Entry 2BE5 (X-ray diffraction, 2.40 A resolution); this record covers chains D and F of the 6 polymer chains in the assembly.

# Chain D
Name: DNA-directed RNA polymerase beta' chain
Source organism: Thermus thermophilus
Notes: EC 2.7.7.6
Reference sequence: Q8RQE8 (RPOC_THET8); residue numbers follow UniProt; this construct covers 1-1524
Sequence (1524 residues; numbered 1 to 1524; the number before each row is that of its first residue):
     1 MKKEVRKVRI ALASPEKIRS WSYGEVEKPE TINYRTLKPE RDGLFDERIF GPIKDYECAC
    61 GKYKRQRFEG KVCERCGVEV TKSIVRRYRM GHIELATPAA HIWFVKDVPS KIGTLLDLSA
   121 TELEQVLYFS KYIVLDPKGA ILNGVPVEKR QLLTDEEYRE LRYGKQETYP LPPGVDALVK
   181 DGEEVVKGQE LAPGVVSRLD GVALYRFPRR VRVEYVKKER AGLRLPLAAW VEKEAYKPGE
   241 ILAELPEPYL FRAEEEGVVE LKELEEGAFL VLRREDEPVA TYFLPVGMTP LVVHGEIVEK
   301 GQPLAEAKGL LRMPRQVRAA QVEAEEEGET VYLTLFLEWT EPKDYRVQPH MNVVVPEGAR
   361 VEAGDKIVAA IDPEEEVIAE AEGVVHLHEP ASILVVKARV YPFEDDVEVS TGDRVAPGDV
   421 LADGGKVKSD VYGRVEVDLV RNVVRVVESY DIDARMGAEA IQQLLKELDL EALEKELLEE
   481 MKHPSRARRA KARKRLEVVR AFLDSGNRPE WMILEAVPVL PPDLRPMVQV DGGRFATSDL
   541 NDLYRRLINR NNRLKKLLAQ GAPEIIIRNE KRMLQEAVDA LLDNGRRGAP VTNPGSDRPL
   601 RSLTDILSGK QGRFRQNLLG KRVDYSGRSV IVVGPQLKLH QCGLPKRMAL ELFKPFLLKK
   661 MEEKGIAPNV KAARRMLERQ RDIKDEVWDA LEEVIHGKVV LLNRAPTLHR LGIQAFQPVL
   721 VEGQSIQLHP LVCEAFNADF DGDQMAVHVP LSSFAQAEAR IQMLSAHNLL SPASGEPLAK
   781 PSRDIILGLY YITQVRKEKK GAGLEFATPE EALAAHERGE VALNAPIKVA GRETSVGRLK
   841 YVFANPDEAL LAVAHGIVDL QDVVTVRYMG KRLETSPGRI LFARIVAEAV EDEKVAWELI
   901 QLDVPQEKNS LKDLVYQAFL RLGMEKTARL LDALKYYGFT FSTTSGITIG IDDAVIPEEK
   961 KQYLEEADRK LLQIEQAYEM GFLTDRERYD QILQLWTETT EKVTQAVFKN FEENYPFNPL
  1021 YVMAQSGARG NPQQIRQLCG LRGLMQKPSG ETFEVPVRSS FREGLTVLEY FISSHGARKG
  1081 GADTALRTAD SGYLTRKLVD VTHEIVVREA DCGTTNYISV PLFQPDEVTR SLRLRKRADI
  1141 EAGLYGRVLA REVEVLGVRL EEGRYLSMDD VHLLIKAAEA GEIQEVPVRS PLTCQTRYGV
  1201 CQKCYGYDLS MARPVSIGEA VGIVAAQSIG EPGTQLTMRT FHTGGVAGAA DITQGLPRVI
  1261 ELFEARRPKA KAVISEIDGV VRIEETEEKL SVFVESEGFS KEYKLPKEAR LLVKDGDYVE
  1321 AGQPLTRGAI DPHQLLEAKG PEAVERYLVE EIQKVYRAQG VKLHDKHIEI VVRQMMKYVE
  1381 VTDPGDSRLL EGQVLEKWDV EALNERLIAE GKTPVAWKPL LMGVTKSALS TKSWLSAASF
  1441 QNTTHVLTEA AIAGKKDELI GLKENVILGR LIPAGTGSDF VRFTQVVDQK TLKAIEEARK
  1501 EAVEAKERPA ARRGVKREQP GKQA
Not modelled in the structure: 1, 252-363, 1506-1524
Metal / ion sites: Zn2+ site 1: Cys58, Cys60, Cys73, Cys76; Mg2+ site 1: Asp739 (together with tagetitoxin) (shared with 1 residue of chain C); Mg2+ site 2: Asp739, Asp741, Asp743; Zn2+ site 2: Cys1112, Cys1194, Cys1201, Cys1204
Small-molecule neighbours: tagetitoxin (TGT): Asn737, Asp739, Arg783, Arg1029, Gly1030, Asn1031, Gln1034

# Chain F
Name: RNA polymerase sigma factor rpoD
Source organism: Thermus thermophilus
Reference sequence: Q5SKW1 (Q5SKW1_THET8); residue numbers follow UniProt; this construct covers 1-423
Sequence (423 residues; row label = number of the first residue in the row):
     1 MKKSKRKNAQ AQEAQETEVL VQEEAEELPE FPEGEPDPDL EDPDLALEDD LLDLPEEGEG
    61 LDLEEEEEDL PIPKISTSDP VRQYLHEIGQ VPLLTLEEEV ELARKVEEGM EAIKKLSEIT
   121 GLDPDLIREV VRAKILGSAR VRHIPGLKET LDPKTVEEID QKLKSLPKEH KRYLHIAREG
   181 EAARQHLIEA NLRLVVSIAK KYTGRGLSFL DLIQEGNQGL IRAVEKFEYK RRFKFSTYAT
   241 WWIRQAINRA IADQARTIRI PVHMVETINK LSRTARQLQQ ELGREPTYEE IAEAMGPGWD
   301 AKRVEETLKI AQEPVSLETP IGDEKDSFYG DFIPDEHLPS PVDAATQSLL SEELEKALSK
   361 LSEREAMVLK LRKGLIDGRE HTLEEVGAFF GVTRERIRQI ENKALRKLKY HESRTRKLRD
   421 FLD
Not modelled in the structure: 1-73, 379-383

# Chain D / chain F interface
Contacting residue pairs (109; chain D residue first):
  Glu30(D) with Arg259(F), salt bridge
  Thr31(D) with Thr257(F), hydrogen bond (side chain-backbone); Ile258(F)
  Ile32(D) with Ile258(F)
  Tyr34(D) with Arg259(F); Ile260(F), hydrophobic; Pro261(F)
  Ile53(D) with His337(F)
  Lys64(D) with Ile376(F)
  Ser83(D) with His337(F)
  Ala96(D) with Ile144(F)
  Gln125(D) with Lys74(F)
  Ser130(D) with Asp79(F), hydrogen bond
  Lys131(D) with Gln83(F)
  Tyr132(D) with Asp79(F), hydrogen bond
  Asp155(D) with Glu87(F)
  Arg159(D) with Glu87(F), salt bridge
  Tyr169(D) with Gln90(F)
  Tyr215(D) with Glu101(F), hydrogen bond; Arg104(F), hydrogen bond
  Val384(D) with Arg232(F), hydrogen bond (backbone-side chain)
  Val385(D) with Glu97(F)
  Val420(D) with Lys164(F)
  Asp423(D) with Lys171(F), salt bridge; Leu174(F); His175(F), salt bridge; Arg178(F), salt bridge; Glu179(F)
  Gly424(D) with Glu179(F)
  Gly425(D) with Ile135(F)
  Lys426(D) with Lys134(F)
  Val437(D) with Glu179(F)
  Arg455(D) with Arg140(F)
  Glu459(D) with Ile144(F)
  Met527(D) with Ile258(F), hydrophobic
  Gly532(D) with Lys309(F), hydrogen bond (backbone-side chain)
  Phe535(D) with Pro314(F); Val315(F), hydrogen bond (backbone-backbone)
  Ala536(D) with Leu317(F), hydrophobic
  Thr537(D) with Val315(F); Leu317(F), hydrogen bond (backbone-backbone)
  Ser538(D) with Leu317(F); Glu318(F), hydrogen bond
  Asp539(D) with Ser316(F), hydrogen bond; Leu317(F); Glu318(F), hydrogen bond (backbone-side chain)
  Asp542(D) with Thr257(F), hydrogen bond
  Arg545(D) with Gln254(F), hydrogen bond (side chain-backbone); Arg256(F); Thr257(F)
  Arg546(D) with Ser208(F)
  Asn549(D) with Gln254(F), hydrogen bond
  Arg550(D) with Ser208(F); Asp211(F), salt bridge
  Arg553(D) with Leu210(F); Asp211(F), salt bridge; Gln214(F); Glu215(F), salt bridge; Gln254(F)
  Lys556(D) with Gln218(F)
  Leu557(D) with Gln214(F); Ile221(F), hydrophobic
  Leu558(D) with Arg132(F), hydrogen bond (backbone-side chain); Pro145(F), hydrophobic
  Ala559(D) with Arg132(F), hydrogen bond (backbone-side chain)
  Gln560(D) with Arg132(F), hydrogen bond (backbone-side chain); Arg184(F), hydrogen bond (backbone-side chain); Gln218(F), hydrogen bond; Ile221(F); Arg222(F)
  Gly561(D) with Arg132(F); Arg184(F)
  Ala562(D) with Gln185(F), hydrogen bond (backbone-side chain)
  Pro563(D) with Gln185(F); Ile188(F), hydrophobic
  Glu564(D) with Glu189(F)
  Ile565(D) with Gln83(F); Tyr84(F), hydrophobic; Glu189(F); Leu192(F), hydrophobic
  Ile566(D) with Leu192(F), hydrophobic; Gln214(F), hydrogen bond (backbone-side chain); Asn217(F)
  Asn569(D) with Pro80(F); Tyr84(F), hydrogen bond
  Glu570(D) with Gln214(F), hydrogen bond
  Arg572(D) with Asp79(F), salt bridge; Pro80(F); Gln83(F)
  Met573(D) with Leu210(F), hydrophobic; Gln214(F)
  Arg587(D) with Lys74(F), hydrogen bond (side chain-backbone)
  Asn593(D) with Gly206(F)
  Arg598(D) with Ser316(F); Glu318(F), hydrogen bond (side chain-backbone); Pro320(F); Phe328(F)
  Arg601(D) with Glu318(F); Phe328(F)
  Lys610(D) with Lys325(F)
  Asn669(D) with Leu349(F); Lys417(F)
  Lys671(D) with Thr346(F); Leu422(F), hydrogen bond (side chain-backbone)
  Ala672(D) with Asp420(F)
  Arg674(D) with Val342(F)
  Arg675(D) with Arg419(F); Asp420(F), salt bridge; Phe421(F)
Also at the interface, not in a pair above, chain D (80 interface residues in all): Asn33, Asp55, Arg87, Thr97, Glu156, Leu171, Glu214, Asp419, Ala422, Leu439, Pro526, Leu540, Arg568, Thr592, Gln611, Pro668
Also at the interface, not in a pair above, chain F (78 interface residues in all): Ile75, Leu94, Ala133, Leu136, Ser138, Glu225, Met264, Thr319, Asp326, Ile333, Leu338, Asp377, Arg416, Asp423

# In short
The interface between chain D and chain F involves 80 residues on one side and 78 on the other; the contacts
include 27 hydrogen bonds and 10 salt bridges. Among the polar pairs are Glu30(D)-Arg259(F),
Arg159(D)-Glu87(F) and Asp423(D)-Lys171(F). Bound to chain D: tagetitoxin.
Here chain D is DNA-directed RNA polymerase beta' chain and chain F is RNA polymerase sigma factor rpoD, both
from Thermus thermophilus. Entry 2BE5 (Crystal structure of the T. Thermophilus RNA polymerase holoenzyme in
complex with inhibitor tagetitoxin) was determined by X-ray diffraction.
